5HHI - chains A and T of the 4 polymer chains in the assembly; structure by X-ray diffraction, 2.52 A resolution.

Chain A:
Protein: DNA polymerase beta
Organism: Homo sapiens
Notes: EC 2.7.7.7, 4.2.99.-
UniProtKB: P06746 (DPOLB_HUMAN); residues 7-335 here = UniProt positions 7-335
Chain sequence (329 residues; row label = number of the first residue in the row):
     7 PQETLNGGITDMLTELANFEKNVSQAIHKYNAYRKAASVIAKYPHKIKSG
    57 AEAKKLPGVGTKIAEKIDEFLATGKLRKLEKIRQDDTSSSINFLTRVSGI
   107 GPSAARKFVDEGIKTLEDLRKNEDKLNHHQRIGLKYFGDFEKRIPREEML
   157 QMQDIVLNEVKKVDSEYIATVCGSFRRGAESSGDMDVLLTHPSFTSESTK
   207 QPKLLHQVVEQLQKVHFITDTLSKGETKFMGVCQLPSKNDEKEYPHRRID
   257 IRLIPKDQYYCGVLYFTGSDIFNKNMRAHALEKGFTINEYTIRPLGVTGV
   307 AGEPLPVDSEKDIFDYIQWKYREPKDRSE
Unresolved in the structure: 205-206
Ion coordination: Na+ site 1: Lys60, Val65 (shared with 1 residue of chain D); Na+ site 2: Thr101, Val103, Ile106 (shared with 1 residue of chain P)
Curated features (UniProtKB/Swiss-Prot):
  - region: Arg183 to Asp192 (DNA-binding)
  - active site: Lys72 (Nucleophile)
  - binding site (K(+)): Lys60, Leu62, Val65, Thr101, Val103, Ile106
  - binding site (Na(+)): Lys60, Leu62, Val65, Thr101, Val103, Ile106
  - binding site (dATP): Arg149, Ser180, Arg183, Gly189, Asp190
  - binding site (dCTP): Arg149, Ser180, Arg183, Gly189, Asp190
  - binding site (dGTP): Arg149, Ser180, Arg183, Gly189, Asp190, Asp192
  - binding site (dTTP): Arg149, Ser180, Arg183, Gly189, Asp190
  - binding site (Mg(2+)): Asp190, Asp192, Asp256
  - modified residue: Lys72 (N6-acetyllysine), Arg83 (Omega-N-methylarginine), Arg152 (Omega-N-methylarginine)
  - cross-link (Glycyl lysine isopeptide (Lys-Gly)): Lys41 (interchain with G-Cter in ubiquitin), Lys61 (interchain with G-Cter in ubiquitin), Lys81 (interchain with G-Cter in ubiquitin)
  - natural variant: Leu22 (L22P: Found in a gastric cancer sample; uncertain significance), Tyr39 (Y39C: Found in a gastric cancer sample; uncertain significance), Gly118 (G118V: Decreased DNA-directed DNA polymerase activity), Arg137 (R137Q: Decreased function in base-excision repair), Arg149 (R149I: Decreased DNA-directed DNA polymerase activity), Asp160 (D160N: Found in a gastric cancer sample; uncertain significance), Cys239 (C239R: Found in a gastric cancer sample; uncertain significance), Lys289 (K289M: Found in a colon cancer sample; uncertain significance), Asn294 (N294D: Found in a gastric cancer sample; uncertain significance), Glu295 (E295K: Found in a gastric cancer sample; uncertain significance)
  - mutagenesis: Phe25 (F25W: No effect on 5'-dRP lyase activity. Decreased ssDNA binding), His34 (H34G: Decreased 5'-dRP lyase activity. Decreased ssDNA binding), Lys35 (K35A: Decreased 5'-dRP lyase activity. Decreased ssDNA binding. Loss of 5'-dRP lyase activity; when associated with A-68 and A-72. Decreased ssDNA binding; when associated with A-68 and A-72 ...), Tyr39 (Y39F: No effect on 5'-dRP lyase activity; Y39Q: Abolishes DNA polymerase and 5'-dRP lyase activity), Lys41 (K41R: Abolishes ubiquitination; when associated with R-61 and R-81), Lys60 (K60A: Decreased 5'-dRP lyase activity. Decreased ssDNA binding), Lys61 (K61R: Abolishes ubiquitination; when associated with R-41 and R-81), Lys68 (K68A: No effect on 5'-dRP lyase activity. Decreased ssDNA binding. Loss of 5'-dRP lyase activity; when associated with A-35 and A-72. Decreased ssDNA binding; when associated with A-35 and A-72 ...), Glu71 (E71Q: No effect on 5'-dRP lyase activity. No effect on structure shown by circular dichroism. No effect on ssDNA binding), Lys72 (K72A: Severely reduced 5'-dRP lyase activity. Does not affect ssDNA binding. Loss of 5'-dRP lyase activity; when associated with A-35 and A-68. Decreased ssDNA binding ...), Glu75 (E75A: Slightly decreased 5'-dRP lyase activity. Decreased ssDNA binding. No effect on structure shown by circular dichroism), Lys81 (K81R: Abolishes ubiquitination; when associated with R-41 and R-61), 5 further mutagenesis entries in UniProt

Chain T:
Molecule: 16-nt DNA strand
Sequence (16 nucleotides; each row starts with the number of its first residue):
     1 CCGACGGAGGAGCAGG

Chain A / chain T interface:
Residue-residue contacts (15; chain A residue first):
  His34(A) - DC5(T)  stacking on the base
  His134(A) - DG12(T)  phosphate contact
  Ser229(A) - DG10(T)  phosphate contact
  Ser229(A) - DA11(T)  sugar contact
  Lys230(A) - DG10(T)  phosphate contact
  Lys230(A) - DA11(T)  hydrogen bond to the phosphate
  Gly231(A) - DG10(T)  phosphate contact
  Glu232(A) - DG10(T)  hydrogen bond to the phosphate
  Thr233(A) - DG9(T)  hydrogen bond to the phosphate
  Thr233(A) - DG10(T)  hydrogen bond to the phosphate
  Lys234(A) - DG9(T)  phosphate contact
  Lys234(A) - DG10(T)  hydrogen bond to the phosphate
  Tyr271(A) - DG6(T)  hydrogen bond to the base
  Glu295(A) - DG6(T)  base contact
  Tyr296(A) - DA8(T)  sugar contact
Interface residues without a listed pair, chain A (14 interface residues in all): Asn37, Asn133, Leu228

In short:
The interface between chain A and chain T involves 14 residues on one side and 7 on the other; the contacts
include 6 hydrogen bonds and 1 aromatic stacking contact. Polar pairs include Tyr271(A)-DG6(T),
Lys230(A)-DA11(T) and Glu232(A)-DG10(T).
Chain A is DNA polymerase beta (Homo sapiens) and chain T is a 16-nt DNA strand; the structure, Structure of
human DNA polymerase beta Host-Guest complexed with CBZ-platinated N7-G, was determined by X-ray diffraction,
deposited together with 5HHH.
